Entry 3VTD (X-ray diffraction, 2.70 A resolution); this record covers chains A and B.

[Chain A]
Molecule: Vitamin D3 receptor
Organism: Rattus norvegicus
UniProtKB: P13053 (VDR_RAT); numbering as in UniProt; present here: 116-164, 212-423
Amino-acid sequence (271 residues; row label = number of the first residue in the row; note: 47 numbers in that range are skipped by the numbering (no residue carries them; nothing is unmodelled there)):
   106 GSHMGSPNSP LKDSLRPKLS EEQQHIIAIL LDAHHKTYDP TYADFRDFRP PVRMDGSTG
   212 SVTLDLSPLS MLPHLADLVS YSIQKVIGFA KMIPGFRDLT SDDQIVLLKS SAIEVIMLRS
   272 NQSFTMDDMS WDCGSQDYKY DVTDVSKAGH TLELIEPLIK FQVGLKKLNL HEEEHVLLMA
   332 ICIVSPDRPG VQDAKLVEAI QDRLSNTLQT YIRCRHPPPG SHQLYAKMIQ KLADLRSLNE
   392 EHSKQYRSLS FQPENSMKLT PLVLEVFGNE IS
Unresolved in the structure: 106-122, 160-164, 212-217, 421-423
Sequence notes: expression tag (106-115)
Small-molecule neighbours: TKD ((1R,3R,7E,17beta)-17-{(2R,6S)-6-hydroxy-7-[(3S,5S,7S)-tricyclo[3.3.1.1~3,7~]dec-1-yl]hept-4-yn-2-yl}-2-methylidene-9,10-secoestra-5,7-diene-1,3-diol): Tyr143, Tyr147, Phe150, Leu223, Leu226, Ala227, Leu229, Val230, Tyr232, Ser233, Ile264, Ile267, Met268, Arg270, Ser271, Ser274, Trp282, Cys284, Tyr291, Val296, Ala299, His301, Leu309, His393, Gln396, Tyr397, Leu400, Leu410, Phe418
UniProt features mapped onto this chain:
  - region: Lys242 to Lys260 (Interaction with coactivator LXXLL motif)
  - motif: Pro412 to Asn420 (9aaTAD)
  - binding site (calcitriol): Tyr143, Ser233, Arg270, Ser274, His301, His393

[Chain B]
Molecule: Coactivator peptide drip
Amino-acid sequence (13 residues; numbered 625 to 637; the number before each row is that of its first residue):
   625 KNHPMLMNLL KDN
Unresolved in the structure: 636-637

[Chain A / chain B interface]
Contacting residue pairs (20):
  Ile238(A) - Leu630(B)  hydrophobic
  Ile238(A) - Leu633(B)  hydrophobic
  Ile238(A) - Leu634(B)  hydrophobic
  Lys242(A) - Leu633(B)  hydrogen bond (side chain-backbone)
  Lys242(A) - Leu634(B)  hydrogen bond (side chain-backbone)
  Ser252(A) - Met631(B)  hydrogen bond
  Gln255(A) - Leu634(B)
  Ile256(A) - His627(B)
  Ile256(A) - Leu630(B)  hydrophobic
  Ile256(A) - Leu634(B)  hydrophobic
  Leu259(A) - Leu630(B)  hydrophobic
  Leu259(A) - Leu634(B)  hydrophobic
  Lys260(A) - Lys625(B)
  Lys260(A) - His627(B)
  Pro412(A) - Met629(B)  hydrophobic
  Leu413(A) - Leu633(B)  hydrophobic
  Glu416(A) - His627(B)
  Glu416(A) - Pro628(B)
  Glu416(A) - Met629(B)  hydrogen bond (side chain-backbone)
  Glu416(A) - Leu630(B)  hydrogen bond (side chain-backbone)
Also at the interface, not in a pair above, chain A (14 interface residues in all): Gln235, Phe247, Val417, Gly419

[Overview]
14 residues of chain A and 8 residues of chain B are in contact, with 5 hydrogen bonds. Polar contacts include
Lys242(A)-Leu633(B), Lys242(A)-Leu634(B) and Ser252(A)-Met631(B). Ligands of chain A: compound TKD. From
UniProt: 6 calcitriol-binding residues on chain A.
Chain A is Vitamin D3 receptor (Rattus norvegicus) and chain B is Coactivator peptide drip; the structure,
Crystal structure of rat vitamin D receptor bound to a partial agonist 26-adamantyl-23-yne-19-norvitammin D
ADTK4, was determined by X-ray diffraction together with 3VTB and 3VTC from the same study.
